Entry 7KC1 (electron microscopy, 3.41 A resolution); this record covers chains A and D of the 12 polymer chains in the assembly.

Chain A:
Molecule: Hemagglutinin
Organism: Influenza A virus
UniProtKB: L0HR89 (L0HR89_9INFA); residues -15 to 329 here correspond to UniProt positions 1-345 (UniProt number = residue number + 16)
Amino-acid sequence (345 residues; numbered -15 to 329; the number before each row is that of its first residue; numbers below 1 keep their minus sign (Met-15 is residue -15)):
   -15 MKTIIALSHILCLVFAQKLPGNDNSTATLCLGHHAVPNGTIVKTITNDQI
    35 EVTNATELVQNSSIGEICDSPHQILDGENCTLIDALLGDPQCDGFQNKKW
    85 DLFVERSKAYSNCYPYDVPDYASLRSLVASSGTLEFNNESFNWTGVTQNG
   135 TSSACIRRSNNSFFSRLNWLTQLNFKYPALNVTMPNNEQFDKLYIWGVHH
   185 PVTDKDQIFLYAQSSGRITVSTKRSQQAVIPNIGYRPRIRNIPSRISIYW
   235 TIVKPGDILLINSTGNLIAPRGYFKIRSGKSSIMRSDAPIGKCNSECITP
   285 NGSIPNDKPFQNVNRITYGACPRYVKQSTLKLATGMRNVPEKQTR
Disordered / not traced: -15 to 11, 326-329
Disulfides: Cys52-Cys277, Cys64-Cys76, Cys97-Cys139, Cys281-Cys305
Covalently attached groups: N-acetylglucosamine (NAG) linked to Asn22, Asn38, Asn63, Asn126, Asn133, Asn246, Asn285; glycan linked to Asn165

Chain D:
Molecule: Fusion protein of Hemagglutinin and Envelope glycoprotein
Organism: Influenza A virus
UniProtKB: chimeric construct of A0A2P1E3C0, M1E1E4: residues 1-176 from A0A2P1E3C0 (A0A2P1E3C0_9INFA) positions 330-505 (UniProt number = residue number + 329); residues 189-216 from M1E1E4 positions 1-28 (UniProt number = residue number - 188)
Amino-acid sequence (222 residues; row label = number of the first residue in the row):
     1 GIFGAIAGFIENGWEGMVDGWYGFRHQNSEGRGQAADLKSTQAAIDQING
    51 KLNRLIGKTNEKFHQIEKEFSEVEGRIQDLEKYVEDTKIDLWSYNAELLV
   101 ALENQHTIDLTDSEMNKLFEKTKKQLRENAEDMGNGCFKIYHKCDNACIG
   151 SIRNGTYDHDVYRDEALNNRFQIKGVSGRLVPRGSPGSGYIPEAPRDGQA
   201 YVRKDGEWVLLSTFLGHHHHHH
Disordered / not traced: 1-9, 174-222
Differences from the reference sequence: linker (177-188); expression tag (217-222)
Disulfides: Cys144-Cys148
Covalently attached groups: N-acetylglucosamine (NAG) linked to Asn154

Chain A / chain D interface:
Residue-residue contacts - 8 pairs, chain A then chain D:
  Ala106(A) - Arg76(D)
  Ser107(A) - Gly75(D)
  Ser107(A) - Arg76(D)
  Ser110(A) - Asp79(D)  hydrogen bond
  Arg208(A) - Glu72(D)  salt bridge
  Ile236(A) - Glu72(D)
  Ile236(A) - Val73(D)  hydrophobic
  Lys238(A) - Glu72(D)
Interface residues without a listed pair, chain D (6 interface residues in all): Ser71

Overview:
Chain A and chain D each contribute 6 residues to their interface; the contacts include 1 hydrogen bond and 1
salt bridge. Polar pairs include Arg208(A)-Glu72(D) and Ser110(A)-Asp79(D).
Chain A is Hemagglutinin and chain D is Fusion protein of Hemagglutinin and Envelope glycoprotein, both from
Influenza A virus; the structure, Cryo-EM structure of SRR2899884.46167H+MEDI8852L fab in complex with
Victoria HA, was determined by electron microscopy.
